4HNW - chains A and B; structure by X-ray diffraction, 2.80 A resolution.

Chain A:
Name: N-terminal acetyltransferase A complex subunit NAT1
From: Saccharomyces cerevisiae S288c
UniProt: P12945 (NAT1_YEAST); residue numbers follow UniProt; this construct covers 1-854
Chain sequence (863 residues; row label = number of the first residue in the row):
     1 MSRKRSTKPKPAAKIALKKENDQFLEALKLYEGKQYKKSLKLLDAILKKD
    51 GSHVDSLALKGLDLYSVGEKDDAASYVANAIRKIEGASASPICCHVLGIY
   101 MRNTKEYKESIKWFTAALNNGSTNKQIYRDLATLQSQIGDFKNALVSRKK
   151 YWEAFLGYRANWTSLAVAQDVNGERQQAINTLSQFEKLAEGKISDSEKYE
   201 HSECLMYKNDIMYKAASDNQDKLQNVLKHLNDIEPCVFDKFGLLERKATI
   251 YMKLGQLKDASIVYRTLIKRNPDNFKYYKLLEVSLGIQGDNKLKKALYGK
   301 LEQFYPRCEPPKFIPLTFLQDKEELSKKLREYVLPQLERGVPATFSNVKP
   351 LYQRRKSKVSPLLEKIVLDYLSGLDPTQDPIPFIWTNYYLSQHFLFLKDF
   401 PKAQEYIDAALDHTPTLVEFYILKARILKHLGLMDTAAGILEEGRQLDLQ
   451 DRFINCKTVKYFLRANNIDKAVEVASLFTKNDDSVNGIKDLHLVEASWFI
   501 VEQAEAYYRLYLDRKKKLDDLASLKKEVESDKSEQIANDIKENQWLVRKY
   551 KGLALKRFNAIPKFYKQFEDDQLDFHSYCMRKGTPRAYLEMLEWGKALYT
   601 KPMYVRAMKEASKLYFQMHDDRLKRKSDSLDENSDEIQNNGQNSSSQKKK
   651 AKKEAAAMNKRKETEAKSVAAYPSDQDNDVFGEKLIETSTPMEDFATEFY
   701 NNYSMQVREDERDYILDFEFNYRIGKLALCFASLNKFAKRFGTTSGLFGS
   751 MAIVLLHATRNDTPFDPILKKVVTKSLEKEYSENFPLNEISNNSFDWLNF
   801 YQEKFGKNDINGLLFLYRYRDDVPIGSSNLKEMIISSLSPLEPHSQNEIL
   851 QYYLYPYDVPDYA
Not modelled in the structure: 1-14, 86-87, 523-532, 626-645, 780-807, 857-863
Differences from the reference sequence: expression tag (855-863)
Swiss-Prot annotation at these positions:
  - modified residue: S2 (N-acetylserine), S674 (Phosphoserine)
Small-molecule neighbours: inositol hexakisphosphate (IHP): S346, K349, Q353, I422, R426, K429, H430, K457, K460, Y461, R464

Chain B:
Name: N-terminal acetyltransferase A complex catalytic subunit ARD1
From: Saccharomyces cerevisiae S288c
Notes: EC 2.3.1.88
UniProt: P07347 (ARD1_YEAST); numbering as in UniProt (aligned over 1-238)
Chain sequence (248 residues; numbered 1 to 248; the number before each row is that of its first residue):
     1 MPINIRRATINDIICMQNANLHNLPENYMMKYYMYHILSWPEASFVATTT
    51 TLDCEDSDEQDENDKLELTLDGTNDGRTIKLDPTYLAPGEKLVGYVLVKM
   101 NDDPDQQNEPPNGHITSLSVMRTYRRMGIAENLMRQALFALREVHQAEYV
   151 SLHVRQSNRAALHLYRDTLAFEVLSIEKSYYQDGEDAYAMKKVLKLEELQ
   201 ISNFTHRRLKENEEKLEDDLESDLLEDIIKQGVNDIIVEQKLISEEDL
Not modelled in the structure: 1, 57-75, 195-212, 228-248
Differences from the reference sequence: expression tag (239-248)
Small-molecule neighbours: inositol hexakisphosphate (IHP): D82, Y85, K91, M121, Y124

How chain A and chain B interact:
Contacting residue pairs (138):
  Y199(A) - S39(B)
  Y199(A) - P41(B)
  Y199(A) - E42(B)  hydrogen bond
  Y199(A) - V144(B)
  Y199(A) - H145(B)
  E203(A) - E42(B)
  F238(A) - E143(B)
  F238(A) - V144(B)
  D239(A) - R7(B)  salt bridge
  D239(A) - E42(B)
  K240(A) - E143(B)
  F241(A) - R7(B)
  F241(A) - Q136(B)
  G242(A) - R7(B)
  I262(A) - L220(B)
  R265(A) - D218(B)  salt bridge
  R265(A) - D219(B)  salt bridge
  R265(A) - L220(B)
  R265(A) - E221(B)
  R265(A) - S222(B)  hydrogen bond (side chain-backbone)
  R265(A) - L224(B)
  T266(A) - L220(B)
  K269(A) - E217(B)  salt bridge
  K269(A) - D218(B)  hydrogen bond (side chain-backbone)
  R270(A) - Q136(B)  hydrogen bond (backbone-side chain)
  R270(A) - F139(B)
  R270(A) - E143(B)  salt bridge
  N271(A) - I5(B)  hydrogen bond (side chain-backbone)
  N271(A) - Q136(B)
  D273(A) - N4(B)
  D273(A) - I5(B)  hydrogen bond (backbone-backbone)
  D273(A) - N132(B)
  N274(A) - N4(B)
  N274(A) - I5(B)
  N274(A) - R6(B)
  F275(A) - P2(B)  hydrophobic
  F275(A) - I3(B)
  F275(A) - N4(B)  hydrogen bond (backbone-side chain)
  F275(A) - L52(B)  hydrophobic
  I287(A) - L225(B)  hydrophobic
  L297(A) - L224(B)  hydrophobic
  L297(A) - L225(B)  hydrophobic
  F304(A) - L216(B)  hydrophobic
  F304(A) - E217(B)
  F304(A) - D218(B)
  F304(A) - L224(B)  hydrophobic
  Y305(A) - D218(B)
  E309(A) - P2(B)
  E309(A) - I3(B)  hydrogen bond (side chain-backbone)
  E309(A) - M127(B)
  F313(A) - P2(B)
  T317(A) - C54(B)
  T317(A) - E55(B)  hydrogen bond (backbone-backbone)
  Q320(A) - E55(B)
  Q320(A) - D56(B)  hydrogen bond
  Y332(A) - P2(B)
  R339(A) - R126(B)  hydrogen bond (side chain-backbone)
  G340(A) - R126(B)  hydrogen bond (backbone-side chain)
  V341(A) - R126(B)
  V341(A) - M127(B)  hydrophobic
  P342(A) - T123(B)
  P342(A) - R125(B)
  A343(A) - T123(B)  hydrogen bond (backbone-backbone)
  A343(A) - Y124(B)  hydrophobic
  S346(A) - Y124(B)
  N347(A) - P2(B)
  N347(A) - M127(B)  hydrogen bond
  P350(A) - P2(B)
  P350(A) - T50(B)
  P350(A) - T51(B)
  R354(A) - T51(B)
  R354(A) - L52(B)
  R354(A) - D53(B)  salt bridge
  R354(A) - C54(B)
  R354(A) - D56(B)
  R354(A) - G76(B)  hydrogen bond (side chain-backbone)
  R355(A) - C54(B)
  R355(A) - D56(B)  salt bridge
  K358(A) - D56(B)
  W385(A) - R125(B)
  W385(A) - R126(B)
  V418(A) - R122(B)
  E419(A) - R122(B)  salt bridge
  E419(A) - R125(B)  salt bridge
  D448(A) - R122(B)  salt bridge
  D451(A) - R122(B)  salt bridge
  R452(A) - L21(B)  hydrogen bond (side chain-backbone)
  R452(A) - H22(B)
  R452(A) - L24(B)  hydrogen bond (side chain-backbone)
  R452(A) - P25(B)
  R452(A) - N27(B)  hydrogen bond
  F453(A) - H22(B)  hydrogen bond (backbone-backbone)
  F453(A) - N23(B)
  F453(A) - M121(B)  hydrophobic
  F453(A) - R122(B)
  F453(A) - T123(B)
  C456(A) - L21(B)
  C456(A) - H22(B)
  L493(A) - M29(B)
  V494(A) - Q17(B)
  V494(A) - L21(B)  hydrophobic
  E495(A) - Q17(B)  hydrogen bond
  E495(A) - M29(B)
  E495(A) - M30(B)  hydrogen bond (side chain-backbone)
  A496(A) - L21(B)  hydrophobic
  W498(A) - N18(B)
  W498(A) - L21(B)
  W498(A) - H22(B)
  Y565(A) - I14(B)
  F568(A) - M30(B)  hydrophobic
  D571(A) - K31(B)  hydrogen bond (backbone-side chain)
  D571(A) - M34(B)
  Q572(A) - M34(B)
  D574(A) - K31(B)  salt bridge
  F575(A) - M34(B)  hydrophobic
  F575(A) - Y35(B)
  F575(A) - L38(B)  hydrophobic
  Y578(A) - Y35(B)
  Y578(A) - S39(B)  hydrogen bond
  T584(A) - L38(B)  hydrogen bond (side chain-backbone)
  T584(A) - S39(B)
  R586(A) - E42(B)  salt bridge
  A587(A) - L38(B)
  A587(A) - P41(B)  hydrophobic
  E590(A) - I10(B)
  M591(A) - I10(B)  hydrophobic
  M591(A) - M34(B)  hydrophobic
  M591(A) - L38(B)  hydrophobic
  W594(A) - I10(B)  hydrophobic
  W594(A) - N11(B)
  W594(A) - I14(B)
  W594(A) - M34(B)  hydrophobic
  P602(A) - I79(B)  hydrophobic
  P602(A) - L81(B)
  M603(A) - L81(B)
  M603(A) - D82(B)
  M603(A) - P83(B)
  R606(A) - L81(B)  hydrogen bond (side chain-backbone)
Interface residues without a listed pair, chain A (82 interface residues in all): K276, L281, L293, A296, K300, L301, Q303, I314, F318, L351, Q353, Q450, F478, C579, K582, L598, K601
Interface residues without a listed pair, chain B (69 interface residues in all): I13, I37, W40, F45, K80, Y85, D102, Q146, D183

Summary:
82 residues of chain A face 69 of chain B across their interface, with 25 hydrogen bonds and 13 salt bridges.
Among the polar pairs are D239(A)-R7(B), R265(A)-D218(B) and R265(A)-D219(B). Inositol hexakisphosphate is
bound between chain A and chain B.
Here chain A is N-terminal acetyltransferase A complex subunit NAT1 and chain B is N-terminal
acetyltransferase A complex catalytic subunit ARD1, both from Saccharomyces cerevisiae S288c. Entry 4HNW (The
NatA Acetyltransferase Complex Bound To Inositol Hexakisphosphate) was determined by X-ray diffraction.
